PDB entry 1HQR | X-ray diffraction, 3.20 A resolution | chains B and C of the 4 polymer chains in the assembly

[Chain B]
Molecule: HLA-dr beta chain
Organism: Homo sapiens
Reference sequence: Q29703 (Q29703_HUMAN); residues 201-390 here correspond to UniProt positions 30-219 (UniProt number = residue number - 171)
Amino-acid sequence (190 residues; row label = number of the first residue in the row):
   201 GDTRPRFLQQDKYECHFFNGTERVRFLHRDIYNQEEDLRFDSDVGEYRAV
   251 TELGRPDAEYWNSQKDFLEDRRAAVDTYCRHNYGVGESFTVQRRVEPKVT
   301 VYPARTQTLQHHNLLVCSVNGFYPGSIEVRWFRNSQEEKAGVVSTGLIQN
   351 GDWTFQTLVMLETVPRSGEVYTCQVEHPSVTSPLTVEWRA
Not modelled in the structure: 201, 305-311, 367-368
Cystine bridges: Cys215-Cys279, Cys317-Cys373
Bound ions: Zn2+: His281 (shared with 3 residues of chain D)

[Chain C]
Molecule: Myelin basic protein
Organism: Homo sapiens
Reference sequence: P02686 (MBP_HUMAN); residues 406-418 here correspond to UniProt positions 114-126 (UniProt number = residue number - 292)
Amino-acid sequence (13 residues; numbered 406 to 418; the number before each row is that of its first residue):
   406 VHFFKNIVTPRTP
Not modelled in the structure: 416-418

[Chain B / chain C interface]
Residue-residue contacts (19; chain B residue first):
  Tyr213(B) - Ile412(C)  hydrophobic
  Tyr213(B) - Thr414(C)
  Phe226(B) - Ile412(C)  hydrophobic
  Trp261(B) - Pro415(C)  hydrophobic
  Phe267(B) - Pro415(C)  hydrophobic
  Arg271(B) - Ile412(C)
  Arg271(B) - Val413(C)  hydrogen bond (side chain-backbone)
  Arg271(B) - Pro415(C)
  Thr277(B) - Lys410(C)
  Tyr278(B) - Lys410(C)
  Tyr278(B) - Ile412(C)  hydrophobic
  His281(B) - Phe408(C)  hydrogen bond (side chain-backbone)
  His281(B) - Lys410(C)
  Asn282(B) - Phe409(C)
  Asn282(B) - Lys410(C)  hydrogen bond (side chain-backbone)
  Val285(B) - His407(C)
  Val285(B) - Phe408(C)
  Val285(B) - Phe409(C)  hydrophobic
  Phe289(B) - Phe409(C)  hydrophobic
Interface residues without a listed pair, chain B (13 interface residues in all): Ala274, Gly286
Interface residues without a listed pair, chain C (9 interface residues in all): Asn411

[Overview]
Chain B and chain C form an interface of 13 and 9 residues respectively, with 3 hydrogen bonds. Among the
polar pairs are Arg271(B)-Val413(C), His281(B)-Phe408(C) and Asn282(B)-Lys410(C).
Here chain B is HLA-dr beta chain and chain C is Myelin basic protein, both from Homo sapiens. Entry 1HQR
(Crystal structure of a superantigen bound to the high-affinity, zinc-dependent site on MHC class II) was
determined by X-ray diffraction.
